Entry 3D17 (X-ray diffraction, 2.80 A resolution); this record covers chains B and C of the 4 polymer chains in the assembly.

Chain B:
Protein: Hemoglobin subunit beta
Organism: Homo sapiens
UniProtKB: P68871 (HBB_HUMAN); residues 1-146 here correspond to UniProt positions 2-147 (UniProt number = residue number + 1)
Chain sequence (146 residues; row label = number of the first residue in the row):
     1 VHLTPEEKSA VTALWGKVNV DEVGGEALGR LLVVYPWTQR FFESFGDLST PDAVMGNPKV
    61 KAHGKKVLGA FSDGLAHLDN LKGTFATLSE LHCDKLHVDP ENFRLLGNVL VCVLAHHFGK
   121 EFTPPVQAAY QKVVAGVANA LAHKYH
UniProt features mapped onto this chain:
  - binding site ((2R)-2,3-bisphosphoglycerate): Val-1, His-2, Lys-82, His-143
  - binding site (heme b): His-63, His-92
  - site: Glu-7, Lys-8 (Microbial infection: Cleavage), Gly-25, Glu-26 (Microbial infection: Cleavage), Gly-29, Arg-30 (Microbial infection: Cleavage), Tyr-35, Pro-36 (Microbial infection: Cleavage), Trp-37, Thr-38 (Microbial infection: Cleavage), Phe-45, Gly-46 (Microbial infection: Cleavage), Asp-52, Ala-53 (Microbial infection: Cleavage), Gly-56, Asn-57 (Microbial infection: Cleavage), Lys-59 (Not glycated), Phe-71, Ser-72 (Microbial infection: Cleavage), Gly-74, Leu-75 (Microbial infection: Cleavage), Lys-82 (Not glycated), Thr-84, Phe-85 (Microbial infection: Cleavage), His-92, Cys-93 (Microbial infection: Cleavage), Lys-95 (Not glycated), Arg-104, Leu-105 (Microbial infection: Cleavage), Leu-110, Val-111 (Microbial infection: Cleavage), Gly-119, Lys-120 (Microbial infection: Cleavage), Phe-122, Thr-123 (Microbial infection: Cleavage), Ala-128, Ala-129 (Microbial infection: Cleavage) and 2 more in UniProt
  - modified residue: Val-1 (N-acetylvaline), Ser-9 (Phosphoserine), Thr-12 (Phosphothreonine), Ser-44 (Phosphoserine), Thr-50 (Phosphothreonine), Lys-59 (N6-acetyllysine), Lys-82 (N6-acetyllysine), Thr-87 (Phosphothreonine), Cys-93 (S-nitrosocysteine), Lys-144 (N6-acetyllysine)
  - glycosylation: Val-1 (N-linked (Glc) (glycation) valine), Lys-8 (N-linked (Glc) (glycation) lysine), Lys-17 (N-linked (Glc) (glycation) lysine), Lys-66 (N-linked (Glc) (glycation) lysine), Lys-120 (N-linked (Glc) (glycation) lysine), Lys-144 (N-linked (Glc) (glycation) lysine)
Ion coordination: heme Fe: His-92 (together with carbon monoxide)
Small-molecule neighbours:
  - carbon monoxide (CMO): Leu-28, Phe-42, Val-67, His-92
  - heme (HEM): Leu-31, Thr-38, Phe-41, Phe-42, Phe-45, His-63, Lys-66, Val-67, Ala-70, Phe-71, Phe-85, Leu-88, Leu-91, His-92, Leu-96, Val-98, Asn-102, Phe-103, Leu-106, Val-137, Leu-141

Chain C:
Protein: Hemoglobin subunit alpha
Organism: Homo sapiens
UniProtKB: P69905 (HBA_HUMAN); residues 1-141 here correspond to UniProt positions 2-142 (UniProt number = residue number + 1)
Chain sequence (141 residues; numbered 1 to 141; the number before each row is that of its first residue):
     1 VLSPADKTNV KAAWGKVGAH AGEYGAEALE RMFLSFPTTK TYFPHFDLSH GSAQVKGHGK
    61 KVADALTNAV AHVDDMPNAL SALSDLHAHK LRVDPVNFKL LSHCLLVTLA AHLPAEFTPA
   121 VHASLDKFLA SVSTVLTSKY R
UniProt features mapped onto this chain:
  - binding site (O2): His-58
  - binding site (heme b): His-87
  - site: Thr-8, Asn-9 (Microbial infection: Cleavage), Lys-11 (Not glycated), Ala-13, Trp-14 (Microbial infection: Cleavage), Tyr-24, Gly-25 (Microbial infection: Cleavage), Leu-29, Glu-30 (Microbial infection: Cleavage), His-45, Phe-46 (Microbial infection: Cleavage), Asp-47, Leu-48 (Microbial infection: Cleavage), Ser-52, Ala-53 (Microbial infection: Cleavage), Val-55, Lys-56 (Microbial infection: Cleavage), Lys-56 (Not glycated), Gly-59, Lys-60 (Microbial infection: Cleavage), Lys-60 (Not glycated), Lys-90 (Not glycated), Leu-91, Arg-92 (Microbial infection: Cleavage), Lys-99 (Not glycated), Leu-106, Val-107 (Microbial infection: Cleavage), Thr-108, Leu-109 (Microbial infection: Cleavage), Val-121, His-122 (Microbial infection: Cleavage), Ser-133, Thr-134 (Microbial infection: Cleavage)
  - modified residue: Ser-3 (Phosphoserine), Lys-7 (N6-succinyllysine), Thr-8 (Phosphothreonine), Lys-11 (N6-succinyllysine), Lys-16 (N6-acetyllysine), Tyr-24 (Phosphotyrosine), Ser-35 (Phosphoserine), Lys-40 (N6-succinyllysine), Ser-49 (Phosphoserine), Ser-102 (Phosphoserine), Thr-108 (Phosphothreonine), Ser-124 (Phosphoserine), Ser-131 (Phosphoserine), Thr-134 (Phosphothreonine), Thr-137 (Phosphothreonine), Ser-138 (Phosphoserine)
  - glycosylation (N-linked (Glc) (glycation) lysine): Lys-7, Lys-16, Lys-40, Lys-61
Ion coordination: heme Fe near His-87 (its only coordinating residue here)
Small-molecule neighbours: heme (HEM): Met-32, Thr-39, Tyr-42, Phe-43, Phe-46, His-58, Lys-61, Val-62, Ala-65, Leu-66, Leu-83, Leu-86, His-87, Leu-91, Val-93, Asn-97, Phe-98, Leu-101, Leu-105, Val-132, Leu-136

How chain B and chain C interact:
Pairs across the interface - 17 pairs, chain B then chain C:
  Trp-37(B) with Arg-92(C); Asp-94(C); Pro-95(C); Tyr-140(C), hydrophobic
  Gln-39(B) with Arg-92(C)
  Arg-40(B) with Tyr-42(C); Leu-91(C), hydrogen bond (side chain-backbone); Arg-92(C)
  Glu-43(B) with Arg-92(C), salt bridge
  His-97(B) with Thr-38(C), hydrogen bond (backbone-side chain); Thr-41(C)
  Asp-99(B) with Thr-38(C); Asp-94(C); Val-96(C); Asn-97(C)
  Asn-102(B) with Asp-94(C), hydrogen bond
  Tyr-145(B) with Thr-38(C), hydrogen bond
Also at the interface, not in a pair above, chain B (11 interface residues in all): Pro-36, Val-98, Glu-101
Also at the interface, not in a pair above, chain C (11 interface residues in all): Leu-100

In short:
The chain B/chain C interface involves 11 residues from each chain; the contacts include 4 hydrogen bonds and
1 salt bridge. Among the polar pairs are Glu-43(B)/Arg-92(C), Arg-40(B)/Leu-91(C) and His-97(B)/Thr-38(C).
Bound to chain B: heme and carbon monoxide. Chain C binds heme.
Here chain B is Hemoglobin subunit beta and chain C is Hemoglobin subunit alpha, both from Homo sapiens. Entry
3D17 (A triply ligated crystal structure of relaxed state human hemoglobin) was determined by X-ray
diffraction.
